PDB entry 2VQE | X-ray diffraction, 2.50 A resolution | chains A and D of the 23 polymer chains in the assembly

== Chain A ==
Molecule: 16S RRNA
Organism: Thermus thermophilus
Sequence (1522 nucleotides; row label = number of the first residue in the row; note: 42 numbers in that range are skipped by the numbering (no residue carries them; nothing is unmodelled there); a row labelled like 190A-190L holds insertion residues (190A, then the next letters in order); numbering starts at 0):
     0 UUUGUUGGAGAGUUUGAUCCUGGCUCAGGGUGAACGCUGGCGGCGUGCCU
    50 AAGACAUGCAAGUCGUGCGGG
    73 CCGCGGGGUUUU
    88 ACUCCG
    95 UGGUC
   101 AGCGGCGGACGGGUGAGUAACGCGUGGGU
  129A G
   130 ACCUACCCGGAAGAGGGGGACAACCCGGGGAAACUCGGGCUAAUCCCCCA
   180 UGUGGACCCGC
190A-190L CCCUUGGGGUGU
   191 GUCCAAAGGGCUUU
   216 GCCCGCUUCCGGAUGGGCCCGCGUCCCAUCAGCUAGUUGGUGGGGUAAUG
   266 GCCCACCAAGGCGACGACGGGUAGCCGGUCUGAGAGGAUGGCCGGCCACA
   316 GGGGCACUGAGACACGGGCCCCACUCCUACGGGAGGCAGCAGUUAGGAAU
   366 CUUCCGCAAUGGGCGCAAGCCUGACGGAGCGACGCCGCUUGGAGGAAGAA
   416 GCCCUUCGGGGUGUAAACUCCUGAA
   442 CCCGGGACGAAACCCCCGACGA
   474 GGGGACUGACGGUACCGGG
   494 GUAAUAGCGCCGGCCAACUCCGUGCCAGCAGCCGCGGUAAUACGGAGGGC
   544 GCGAGCGUUACCCGGAUUCACUGGGCGUAAAGGGCGUGUAGGCGGCCUGG
   594 GGCGUCCCAUGUGAAAGACCACGGCUCAACCGUGGGGGAGCGUGGGAUAC
   644 GCUCAGGCUAGACGGUGGGAGAGGGUGGUGGAAUUCCCGGAGUAGCGGUG
   694 AAAUGCGCAGAUACCGGGAGGAACGCCGAUGGCGAAGGCAGCCACCUGGU
   744 CCACCCGUGACGCUGAGGCGCGAAAGCGUGGGGAGCAAACCGGAUUAGAU
   794 ACCCGGGUAGUCCACGCCCUAAACGAUGCGCGCUAGGUCUCUGGGUCU
   848 CCUGGGGGCCGAAGCUAACGCGUUAAGCGCGCCGCCUGGGGAGUACGGCC
   898 GCAAGGCUGAAACUCAAAGGAAUUGACGGGGGCCCGCACAAGCGGUGGAG
   948 CAUGUGGUUUAAUUCGAAGCAACGCGAAGAACCUUACCAGGCCUUGACAU
   998 GCUAGG
 1003A G
  1004 AACCCGGGUGAAAGCCUGGGGUGCCCC
1030A-1030D GCGA
  1031 GGGGAGCCCUAGCACAGGUGCUGCAUGGCCGUCGUCAGCUCGUGCCGUGA
  1081 GGUGUUGGGUUAAGUCCCGCAACGAGCGCAACCCCCGCCGUUAGUUGCCA
  1131 GCGGUUCGGCCGGGCACUCUAACGGGACUGCCCGCGAAA
  1171 GCGGGAGGAAGGAGGGGACGACGUCUGGUCAGCAUGGCCCUUACGGCCUG
  1221 GGCGACACACGUGCUACAAUGCCCACUACAAAGCGAUGCCACCCGGCAAC
  1271 GGGGAGCUAAUCGCAAAAAGGUGGGCCCAGUUCGGAUUGGGGUCUGCAAC
  1321 CCGACCCCAUGAAGCCGGAAUCGCUAGUAAUCGCGGAUCAG
 1361A C
  1362 CAUGCCGCGGUGAAUACGUUCCCGGGCCUUGUACACACCGCCCGUCACGC
  1412 CAUGGGAGCGGGCUCUACCCGAAGUCGCCGGG
  1446 AGCCUACGGG
  1459 CAGGCGCCGAGGGUAGGGCCCGUGACUGGGGCGAAGUCGUAACAAGGUAG
  1509 CUGUACCGGAAGGUGCGGCUGGAUCACCUCCUUUCU
Disordered / not traced: 0-4, 1535-1538
Metal / ion sites: Mg2+ site 1: U12, G21, G22; K+ site 1 near U14 (its only coordinating residue here); Mg2+ site 2 near G21 (its only coordinating residue here); Mg2+ site 3 near C48 (its only coordinating residue here); Mg2+ site 4: C48, G115; Mg2+ site 5 near A53 (its only coordinating residue here); Mg2+ site 6: C58, U387, G388; Mg2+ site 7: G61, U62, G105; Mg2+ site 8: G107, G326; Mg2+ site 9: A109, G331; Mg2+ site 10: G115, A116, G117, G289; Mg2+ site 11: A116, G117, G289; 49 more K+ sites not listed; 114 more Mg2+ sites not listed
Ligand contacts: paromomycin (PAR): G1405, U1406, C1407, A1408, C1409, G1489, C1490, G1491, A1492, A1493, G1494, U1495, C1496

== Chain D ==
Protein: 30S ribosomal protein S4
Organism: Thermus thermophilus
Reference sequence: P80373 (RS4_THET8); numbering as in UniProt (aligned over 1-209)
Amino-acid sequence (209 residues; row label = number of the first residue in the row):
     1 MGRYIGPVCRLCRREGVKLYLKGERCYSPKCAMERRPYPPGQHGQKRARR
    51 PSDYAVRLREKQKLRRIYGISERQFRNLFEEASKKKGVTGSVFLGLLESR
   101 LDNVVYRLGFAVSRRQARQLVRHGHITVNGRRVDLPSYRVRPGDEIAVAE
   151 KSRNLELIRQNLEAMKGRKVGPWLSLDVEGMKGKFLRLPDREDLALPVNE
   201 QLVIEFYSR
Disordered / not traced: 1
Metal / ion sites: Zn2+ near Cys-26 (its only coordinating residue here); Mg2+: Lys-85, Gly-87, Thr-89
Swiss-Prot annotation at these positions:
  - binding site (Zn(2+)): Cys-9, Cys-12, Cys-26, Cys-31

== Chain A / chain D interface ==
Pairs across the interface (121; chain A residue first):
  A8(A) / Glu-205(D)  hydrogen bond to the base
  A8(A) / Ser-208(D)  hydrogen bond to the base
  A8(A) / Arg-209(D)  base contact
  A26(A) / Arg-209(D)  sugar contact
  G28(A) / Arg-76(D)  salt bridge to the phosphate
  C400(A) / Arg-73(D)  salt bridge to the phosphate
  C401(A) / Arg-73(D)  salt bridge to the phosphate
  C401(A) / Asn-77(D)  hydrogen bond to the phosphate
  G402(A) / Gln-74(D)  hydrogen bond to the phosphate
  G402(A) / Leu-135(D)  sugar contact
  G402(A) / Ser-137(D)  hydrogen bond to the phosphate
  C403(A) / Gln-74(D)  hydrogen bond to the phosphate
  C403(A) / Arg-122(D)  hydrogen bond to the sugar
  C403(A) / Pro-136(D)  phosphate contact
  C403(A) / Ser-137(D)  hydrogen bond to the phosphate
  U404(A) / Gly-2(D)  hydrogen bond to the base
  U404(A) / Arg-3(D)  phosphate contact
  U404(A) / Arg-118(D)  salt bridge to the phosphate
  U404(A) / Arg-122(D)  phosphate contact
  U405(A) / Gly-2(D)  base contact
  U405(A) / Arg-3(D)  salt bridge to the phosphate
  G406(A) / Ile-5(D)  phosphate contact
  G406(A) / Gln-119(D)  hydrogen bond to the sugar
  G407(A) / Arg-3(D)  salt bridge to the phosphate
  G407(A) / Ile-5(D)  phosphate contact
  G407(A) / Ser-113(D)  phosphate contact
  G407(A) / Arg-115(D)  salt bridge to the phosphate
  G407(A) / Gln-116(D)  sugar contact
  G407(A) / Gln-119(D)  hydrogen bond to the sugar
  A408(A) / Leu-21(D)  phosphate contact
  A408(A) / Lys-22(D)  phosphate contact
  A408(A) / Val-112(D)  sugar contact
  A408(A) / Ser-113(D)  hydrogen bond to the phosphate
  A408(A) / Arg-115(D)  salt bridge to the phosphate
  A408(A) / Gln-116(D)  sugar contact
  G409(A) / Lys-22(D)  phosphate contact
  G409(A) / Glu-24(D)  phosphate contact
  G409(A) / Arg-25(D)  phosphate contact
  G410(A) / Arg-25(D)  salt bridge to the phosphate
  G410(A) / Lys-30(D)  salt bridge to the phosphate
  A411(A) / Lys-30(D)  salt bridge to the phosphate
  A412(A) / Arg-35(D)  hydrogen bond to the base
  G413(A) / Arg-35(D)  hydrogen bond to the base
  G413(A) / Arg-36(D)  base contact
  G425(A) / Tyr-38(D)  phosphate contact
  G425(A) / Gln-45(D)  hydrogen bond to the phosphate
  G426(A) / Arg-13(D)  phosphate contact
  G426(A) / Arg-36(D)  salt bridge to the phosphate
  G426(A) / Tyr-38(D)  hydrogen bond to the phosphate
  G426(A) / Gly-41(D)  hydrogen bond to the phosphate
  G426(A) / Gln-42(D)  hydrogen bond to the sugar
  G426(A) / Gln-45(D)  hydrogen bond to the phosphate
  U427(A) / Arg-13(D)  salt bridge to the phosphate
  U427(A) / Arg-36(D)  salt bridge to the phosphate
  U427(A) / Pro-40(D)  phosphate contact
  U427(A) / Gly-41(D)  hydrogen bond to the phosphate
  G428(A) / Pro-7(D)  sugar contact
  G428(A) / Arg-10(D)  salt bridge to the phosphate
  G428(A) / Arg-36(D)  sugar contact
  U429(A) / Cys-9(D)  phosphate contact
  U429(A) / Arg-13(D)  salt bridge to the phosphate
  U429(A) / Lys-22(D)  hydrogen bond to the phosphate
  U429(A) / Arg-25(D)  base contact
  U429(A) / Ala-32(D)  phosphate contact
  U429(A) / Arg-36(D)  salt bridge to the phosphate
  A430(A) / Pro-7(D)  phosphate contact
  A430(A) / Val-8(D)  hydrogen bond to the phosphate
  A430(A) / Cys-9(D)  hydrogen bond to the phosphate
  A430(A) / Lys-22(D)  salt bridge to the phosphate
  C435(A) / Glu-156(D)  sugar contact
  C436(A) / Glu-156(D)  sugar contact
  U437(A) / Gln-119(D)  base contact
  U437(A) / His-123(D)  sugar contact
  U437(A) / His-125(D)  hydrogen bond to the sugar
  U437(A) / Leu-155(D)  phosphate contact
  G438(A) / His-123(D)  sugar contact
  G438(A) / His-125(D)  phosphate contact
  A439(A) / His-123(D)  salt bridge to the phosphate
  C489(A) / Arg-132(D)  salt bridge to the phosphate
  G490(A) / Arg-132(D)  salt bridge to the phosphate
  A496(A) / Gln-119(D)  base contact
  A496(A) / His-123(D)  base contact
  C508(A) / Arg-209(D)  salt bridge to the phosphate
  A509(A) / Ser-52(D)  hydrogen bond to the phosphate
  A509(A) / Tyr-54(D)  phosphate contact
  A509(A) / Ala-55(D)  sugar contact
  C511(A) / His-43(D)  hydrogen bond to the sugar
  U512(A) / Gln-42(D)  hydrogen bond to the sugar
  U512(A) / His-43(D)  sugar contact
  U512(A) / Lys-46(D)  salt bridge to the phosphate
  U512(A) / Arg-49(D)  salt bridge to the phosphate
  G540(A) / Gln-42(D)  base contact
  G541(A) / Gly-41(D)  sugar contact
  G541(A) / Gln-42(D)  hydrogen bond to the sugar
  G542(A) / Arg-10(D)  salt bridge to the phosphate
  G542(A) / Arg-14(D)  hydrogen bond to the phosphate
  G542(A) / Gly-41(D)  sugar contact
  C543(A) / Arg-10(D)  salt bridge to the phosphate
  C543(A) / Arg-14(D)  salt bridge to the phosphate
  C543(A) / Arg-59(D)  phosphate contact
  G544(A) / Leu-58(D)  phosphate contact
  G544(A) / Arg-59(D)  salt bridge to the phosphate
  G544(A) / Gln-62(D)  phosphate contact
  G544(A) / Arg-66(D)  salt bridge to the phosphate
  C545(A) / Lys-61(D)  salt bridge to the phosphate
  C545(A) / Gln-62(D)  hydrogen bond to the phosphate
  C545(A) / Arg-65(D)  salt bridge to the phosphate
  C545(A) / Glu-72(D)  phosphate contact
  G546(A) / Tyr-4(D)  base contact
  G546(A) / Glu-72(D)  hydrogen bond to the phosphate
  G546(A) / Arg-73(D)  hydrogen bond to the phosphate
  A547(A) / Gly-2(D)  hydrogen bond to the phosphate
  A614(A) / Lys-85(D)  salt bridge to the phosphate
  G616(A) / Arg-141(D)  salt bridge to the phosphate
  U619(A) / Arg-132(D)  base contact
  U619(A) / Val-133(D)  base contact
  U619(A) / Asp-134(D)  hydrogen bond to the base
  U619(A) / Leu-135(D)  base contact
  C620(A) / Leu-135(D)  base contact
  C620(A) / Ser-137(D)  base contact
  C620(A) / Tyr-138(D)  sugar contact
Interface residues without a listed pair, chain A (50 interface residues in all): C418, C419, G491
Interface residues without a listed pair, chain D (69 interface residues in all): Gly-6, Gly-23, Ser-71, Lys-151, Leu-157, Phe-206

== In short ==
50 residues of chain A face 69 of chain D across their interface; the contacts include 34 hydrogen bonds and
33 salt bridges. Polar pairs include A8(A)/Glu-205(D), A8(A)/Ser-208(D) and U404(A)/Gly-2(D). Bound to chain
A: paromomycin. From UniProt: 4 Zn2+-binding residues on chain D.
Here chain A is 16S RRNA and chain D is 30S ribosomal protein S4, both from Thermus thermophilus. Entry 2VQE
(Modified uridines with C5-methylene substituents at the first position of the tRNA anticodon stabilize U-G
wobble ...) was determined by X-ray diffraction (same publication as 2VQF).
